Entry 7PY0 (electron microscopy, 4.50 A resolution (low resolution: residue-level contacts below are approximate; hydrogen-bond / salt-bridge calls are withheld)); this record covers chains A and C of the 9 polymer chains in the assembly.

[Chain A]
Protein: DNA-directed RNA polymerase subunit alpha
Source organism: Escherichia coli
Notes: EC 2.7.7.6
UniProtKB: P0A7Z4 (RPOA_ECOLI); residues 1-329 here = UniProt positions 1-329
Amino-acid sequence (329 residues; numbered 1 to 329; the number before each row is that of its first residue):
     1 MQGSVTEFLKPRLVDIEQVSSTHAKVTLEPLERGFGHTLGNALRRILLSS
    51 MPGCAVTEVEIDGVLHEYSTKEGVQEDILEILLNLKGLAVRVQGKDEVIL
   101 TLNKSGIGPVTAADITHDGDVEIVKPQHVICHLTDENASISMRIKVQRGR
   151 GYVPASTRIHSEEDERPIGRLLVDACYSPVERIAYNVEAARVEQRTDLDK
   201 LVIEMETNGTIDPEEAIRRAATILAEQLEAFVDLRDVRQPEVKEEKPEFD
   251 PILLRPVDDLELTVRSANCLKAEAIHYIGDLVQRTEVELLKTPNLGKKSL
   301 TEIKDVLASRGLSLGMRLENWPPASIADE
Not modelled in the structure: 1-6, 160-166, 235-329
Curated features (UniProtKB/Swiss-Prot):
  - region: Glu162 to Glu165 (Required for interaction with Crp at class II promoters)
  - modified residue: Arg265 (ADP-ribosylarginine), Lys297 (N6-acetyllysine), Lys298 (N6-acetyllysine)
  - mutagenesis: Arg45 (R45C: In rpoA112; temperature-sensitive, blocks RNA polymerase assembly), Glu162 to Glu165 (5-fold decrease in CRP-class II promoter-dependent transcription), Glu165 (E165K: 5-fold decrease in CRP-class II promoter-dependent transcription), Arg191 (R191C: In rpoA101; temperature-sensitive)

[Chain C]
Protein: DNA-directed RNA polymerase subunit beta
Source organism: Escherichia coli
Notes: EC 2.7.7.6
UniProtKB: P0A8V4 (RPOB_ECO57); numbering as in UniProt (aligned over 1-1342)
Amino-acid sequence (1342 residues; row label = number of the first residue in the row):
     1 MVYSYTEKKRIRKDFGKRPQVLDVPYLLSIQLDSFQKFIEQDPEGQYGLE
    51 AAFRSVFPIQSYSGNSELQYVSYRLGEPVFDVQECQIRGVTYSAPLRVKL
   101 RLVIYEREAPEGTVKDIKEQEVYMGEIPLMTDNGTFVINGTERVIVSQLH
   151 RSPGVFFDSDKGKTHSSGKVLYNARIIPYRGSWLDFEFDPKDNLFVRIDR
   201 RRKLPATIILRALNYTTEQILDLFFEKVIFEIRDNKLQMELVPERLRGET
   251 ASFDIEANGKVYVEKGRRITARHIRQLEKDDVKLIEVPVEYIAGKVVAKD
   301 YIDESTGELICAANMELSLDLLAKLSQSGHKRIETLFTNDLDHGPYISET
   351 LRVDPTNDRLSALVEIYRMMRPGEPPTREAAESLFENLFFSEDRYDLSAV
   401 GRMKFNRSLLREEIEGSGILSKDDIIDVMKKLIDIRNGKGEVDDIDHLGN
   451 RRIRSVGEMAENQFRVGLVRVERAVKERLSLGDLDTLMPQDMINAKPISA
   501 AVKEFFGSSQLSQFMDQNNPLSEITHKRRISALGPGGLTRERAGFEVRDV
   551 HPTHYGRVCPIETPEGPNIGLINSLSVYAQTNEYGFLETPYRKVTDGVVT
   601 DEIHYLSAIEEGNYVIAQANSNLDEEGHFVEDLVTCRSKGESSLFSRDQV
   651 DYMDVSTQQVVSVGASLIPFLEHDDANRALMGANMQRQAVPTLRADKPLV
   701 GTGMERAVAVDSGVTAVAKRGGVVQYVDASRIVIKVNEDEMYPGEAGIDI
   751 YNLTKYTRSNQNTCINQMPCVSLGEPVERGDVLADGPSTDLGELALGQNM
   801 RVAFMPWNGYNFEDSILVSERVVQEDRFTTIHIQELACVSRDTKLGPEEI
   851 TADIPNVGEAALSKLDESGIVYIGAEVTGGDILVGKVTPKGETQLTPEEK
   901 LLRAIFGEKASDVKDSSLRVPNGVSGTVIDVQVFTRDGVEKDKRALEIEE
   951 MQLKQAKKDLSEELQILEAGLFSRIRAVLVAGGVEAEKLDKLPRDRWLEL
  1001 GLTDEEKQNQLEQLAEQYDELKHEFEKKLEAKRRKITQGDDLAPGVLKIV
  1051 KVYLAVKRRIQPGDKMAGRHGNKGVISKINPIEDMPYDENGTPVDIVLNP
  1101 LGVPSRMNIGQILETHLGMAAKGIGDKINAMLKQQQEVAKLREFIQRAYD
  1151 LGADVRQKVDLSTFSDEEVMRLAENLRKGMPIATPVFDGAKEAEIKELLK
  1201 LGDLPTSGQIRLYDGRTGEQFERPVTVGYMYMLKLNHLVDDKMHARSTGS
  1251 YSLVTQQPLGGKAQFGGQRFGEMEVWALEAYGAAYTLQEMLTVKSDDVNG
  1301 RTKMYKNIVDGNHQMEPGMPESFNVLLKEIRSLGINIELEDE
Not modelled in the structure: 1, 908-911
Curated features (UniProtKB/Swiss-Prot):
  - modified residue (N6-acetyllysine): Lys1022, Lys1200

[Chain A / chain C interface]
Contacting residue pairs (46):
  Asn41(A) - Thr1217(C)
  Asn41(A) - Gly1218(C)
  Arg44(A) - Glu1083(C)
  Arg44(A) - Tyr1087(C)
  Arg44(A) - Pro1093(C)
  Arg45(A) - Glu1083(C)
  Arg45(A) - Asp1084(C)
  Arg45(A) - Gly1215(C)
  Arg45(A) - Arg1216(C)
  Leu48(A) - Glu1083(C)
  Leu65(A) - Ile873(C)
  Leu65(A) - Gly874(C)
  His66(A) - Ile873(C)
  His66(A) - Ile929(C)
  Tyr68(A) - Tyr756(C)
  Tyr68(A) - Ile831(C)
  Tyr68(A) - Ile929(C)
  Tyr68(A) - Ala1055(C)
  Thr70(A) - Ser730(C)
  Thr70(A) - Lys755(C)
  Gly73(A) - Asp728(C)
  Val74(A) - Asp728(C)
  Val74(A) - Ala729(C)
  Gln75(A) - Val727(C)
  Gln75(A) - Ala729(C)
  Gln75(A) - Pro769(C)
  Asp77(A) - Lys755(C)
  Asp77(A) - Tyr756(C)
  Leu79(A) - Tyr756(C)
  Glu80(A) - Arg694(C)
  Leu83(A) - Arg694(C)
  Thr134(A) - Tyr726(C)
  Thr134(A) - Val727(C)
  Thr134(A) - Leu773(C)
  Tyr152(A) - Gln824(C)
  Ser156(A) - Arg1059(C)
  Ile168(A) - Gly874(C)
  Ile168(A) - Ala875(C)
  Asp174(A) - Asp826(C)
  Cys176(A) - Gln824(C)
  Glu181(A) - Arg821(C)
  Arg182(A) - Asn1090(C)
  Arg182(A) - Gly1091(C)
  Ala184(A) - Glu1089(C)
  Ala184(A) - Asn1090(C)
  Tyr185(A) - Tyr1087(C)
Interface residues without a listed pair, chain A (33 interface residues in all): Ser49, Lys71, Glu72, Lys86, Pro154, Arg170, Leu172, Ile183
Interface residues without a listed pair, chain C (35 interface residues in all): Glu825, Glu876, Lys1057, Thr1092

[Summary]
33 residues of chain A and 35 residues of chain C are in contact. From UniProt: 6 mutagenesis sites on chain
A.
Here chain A is DNA-directed RNA polymerase subunit alpha and chain C is DNA-directed RNA polymerase subunit
beta, both from Escherichia coli. Entry 7PY0 (CryoEM structure of E.coli RNA polymerase elongation complex
bound to NusG (NusG-EC in more-swiveled conformation)) was determined by electron microscopy, deposited
together with 7PY1, 7PY3, 7PY5, 7PY6, 7PY7, 7PY8 and 4 further entries.
